3ID1 - chain A; structure by X-ray diffraction, 1.67 A resolution.

# Chain A
Name: Regulator of sigma E protease
Organism: Escherichia coli K-12
Notes: EC 3.4.24.-; fragment: PDZ1 domain, residues 127-220
Reference sequence: P0AEH1 (RSEP_ECOLI); residues 127-220 here = UniProt positions 127-220
Sequence (95 residues; row label = number of the first residue in the row):
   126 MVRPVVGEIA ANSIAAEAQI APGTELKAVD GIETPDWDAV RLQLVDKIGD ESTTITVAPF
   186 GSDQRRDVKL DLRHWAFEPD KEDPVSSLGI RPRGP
Disordered / not traced: 220
Differences from the reference sequence: expression tag (126)
Swiss-Prot annotation at these positions:
  - mutagenesis: Ile145 (I145N: Cuts RseA without previous DegS cleavage), Leu151 (L151P: Cuts RseA without previous DegS cleavage), Trp162 (W162R: Cuts RseA without previous DegS cleavage), Leu169 (L169S: Cuts RseA without previous DegS cleavage), Leu213 (L213P: Cuts RseA without previous DegS cleavage), Gly214 (G214E/Q: Cuts RseA without previous DegS cleavage; G214R: Weakly cuts RseA without previous DegS cleavage. Stronger cleavage; when associated with V-115), Ile215 (I215A: No cleavage of RseA in vitro, cleavage of RseA in vivo)
From the paper describing this entry:
  - mutagenesis - G214A/I215A: abolished catalytic activity on WT RseA substrate
  - mutagenesis - I215A: abolished catalytic activity on RseA 1-148

# In short
UniProt lists 7 mutagenesis sites. From the paper: G214A/I215A abolish catalytic activity on WT RseA
substrate; I215A abolishes catalytic activity on RseA 1-148.
Chain A is Regulator of sigma E protease (Escherichia coli K-12); the structure, Crystal Structure of RseP
PDZ1 domain, was determined by X-ray diffraction together with 3ID2, 3ID3 and 3ID4 from the same study.
